PDB entry 8U4E | electron microscopy, 4.20 A resolution (low resolution: residue-level contacts below are approximate; hydrogen-bond / salt-bridge calls are withheld) | chains B and E of the 5 polymer chains in the assembly

Chain B:
Molecule: Insulin receptor
Organism: Homo sapiens
UniProt: P06213 (INSR_HUMAN); residues -26 to 1355 here correspond to UniProt positions 1-1382 (UniProt number = residue number + 27)
Sequence (1382 residues; numbered -26 to 1355; the number before each row is that of its first residue; numbers below 1 keep their minus sign (Met-26 is residue -26)):
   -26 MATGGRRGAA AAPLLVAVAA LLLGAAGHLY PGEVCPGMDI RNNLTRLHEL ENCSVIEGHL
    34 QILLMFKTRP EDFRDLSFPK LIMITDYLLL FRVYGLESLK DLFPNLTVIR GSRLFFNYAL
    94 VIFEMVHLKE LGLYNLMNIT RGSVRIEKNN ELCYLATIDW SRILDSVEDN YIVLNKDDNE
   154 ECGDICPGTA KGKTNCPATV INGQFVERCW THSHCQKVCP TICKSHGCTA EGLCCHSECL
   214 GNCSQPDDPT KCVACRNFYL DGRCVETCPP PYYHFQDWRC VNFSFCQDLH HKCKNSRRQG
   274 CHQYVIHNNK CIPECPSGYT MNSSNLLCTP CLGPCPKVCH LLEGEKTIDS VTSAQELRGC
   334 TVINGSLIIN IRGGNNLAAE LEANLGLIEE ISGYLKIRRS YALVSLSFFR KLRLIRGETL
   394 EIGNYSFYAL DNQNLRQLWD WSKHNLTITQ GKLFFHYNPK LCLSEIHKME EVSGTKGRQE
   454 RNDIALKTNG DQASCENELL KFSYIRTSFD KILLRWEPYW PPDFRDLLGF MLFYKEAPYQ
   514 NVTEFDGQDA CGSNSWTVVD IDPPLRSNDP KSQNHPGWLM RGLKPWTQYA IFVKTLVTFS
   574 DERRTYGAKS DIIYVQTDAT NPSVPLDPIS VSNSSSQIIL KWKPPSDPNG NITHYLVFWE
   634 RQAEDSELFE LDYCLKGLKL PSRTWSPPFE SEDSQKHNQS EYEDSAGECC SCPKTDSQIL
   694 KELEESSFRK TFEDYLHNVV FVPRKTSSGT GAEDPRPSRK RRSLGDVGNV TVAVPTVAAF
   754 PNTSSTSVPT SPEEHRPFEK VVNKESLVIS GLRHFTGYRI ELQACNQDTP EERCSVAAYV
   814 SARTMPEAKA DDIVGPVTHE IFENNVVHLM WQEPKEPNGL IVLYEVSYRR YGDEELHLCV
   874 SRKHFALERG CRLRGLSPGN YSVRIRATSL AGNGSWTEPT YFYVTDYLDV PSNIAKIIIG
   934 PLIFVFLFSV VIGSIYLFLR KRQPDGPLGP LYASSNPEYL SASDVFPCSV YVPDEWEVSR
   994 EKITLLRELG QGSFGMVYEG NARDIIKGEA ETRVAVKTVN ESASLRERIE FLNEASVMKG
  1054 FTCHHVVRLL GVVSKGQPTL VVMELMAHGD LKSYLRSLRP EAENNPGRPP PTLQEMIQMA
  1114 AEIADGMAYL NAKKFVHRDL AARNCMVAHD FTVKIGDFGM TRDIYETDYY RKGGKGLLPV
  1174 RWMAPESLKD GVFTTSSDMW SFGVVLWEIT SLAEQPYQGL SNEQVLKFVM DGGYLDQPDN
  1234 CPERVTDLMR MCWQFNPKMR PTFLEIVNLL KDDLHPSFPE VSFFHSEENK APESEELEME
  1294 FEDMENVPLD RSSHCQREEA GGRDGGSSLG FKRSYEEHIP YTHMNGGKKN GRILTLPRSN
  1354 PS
Disordered / not traced: -26 to 0, 162-167, 519-527, 540-545, 657-698, 719-767, 918-1355
Disulfide bonds: Cys8-Cys26, Cys126-Cys155, Cys159-Cys182, Cys169-Cys188, Cys192-Cys201, Cys196-Cys207, Cys208-Cys216, Cys212-Cys225, Cys228-Cys237, Cys241-Cys253, Cys259-Cys284, Cys266-Cys274, Cys288-Cys301, Cys312-Cys333, Cys435-Cys468, Cys647-Cys872, Cys798-Cys807
UniProt features mapped onto this chain:
  - region: Glu706 to Phe714 (Insulin-binding), Tyr972 (Important for interaction with IRS1, SHC1 and STAT5B), Tyr1334 to Met1337 (PIK3R1-binding)
  - active site: Asp1132 (Proton donor/acceptor)
  - binding site (ATP): Ser1006, Lys1030, Glu1077 to Asp1083, Arg1136, Asn1137, Asp1150
  - site: Phe39 (Insulin-binding)
  - modified residue: Ser373 (Phosphoserine), Tyr374 (Phosphotyrosine), Ser380 (Phosphoserine), Tyr965 (Phosphotyrosine), Tyr972 (Phosphotyrosine), Tyr984 (Phosphotyrosine), Cys1056 (S-nitrosocysteine), Tyr1158 (Phosphotyrosine), Tyr1162 (Phosphotyrosine), Tyr1163 (Phosphotyrosine), Tyr1328 (Phosphotyrosine), Tyr1334 (Phosphotyrosine)
  - glycosylation (N-linked (GlcNAc...) asparagine): Asn16, Asn25, Asn78, Asn111, Asn215, Asn255, Asn295, Asn337, Asn397, Asn418, Asn514, Asn606, Asn624, Asn671, Asn742, Asn755, Asn893, Asn906
  - cross-link: Lys1052 (Glycyl lysine isopeptide (Lys-Gly) (interchain with G-Cter in ubiquitin))
Reported in the primary citation:
  - mutagenesis - E316A, E318A, D322A: unchanged signaling in response to IGF2
  - mutagenesis - E316A/E318A/D322A, K484E/L552A, R539A: decreased signaling in response to IGF2
  - mutagenesis - E316A/E318A/D322A, R539A: unchanged signaling in response to insulin
  - mutagenesis - N594A, N594E, N594R: increased signaling in response to IGF2
  - mutagenesis - N594A, N594E, N594R: increased signaling in response to insulin

Chain E:
Molecule: Insulin-like growth factor II
Organism: Homo sapiens
UniProt: P01344 (IGF2_HUMAN); residues -23 to 156 here correspond to UniProt positions 1-180 (UniProt number = residue number + 24)
Sequence (180 residues; each row starts with the number of its first residue; numbers below 1 keep their minus sign (Met-23 is residue -23)):
   -23 MGIPMGKSML VLLTFLAFAS CCIAAYRPSE TLCGGELVDT LQFVCGDRGF YFSRPASRVS
    37 RRSRGIVEEC CFRSCDLALL ETYCATPAKS ERDVSTPPTV LPDNFPRYPV GKFFQYDTWK
    97 QSTQRLRRGL PALLRARRGH VLAKELEAFR EAKRHRPLIA LPTQDPAHGG APPEMASNRK
Disordered / not traced: -23 to 7, 25-40, 65-156
Disulfide bonds: Cys9-Cys47, Cys21-Cys60, Cys46-Cys51
UniProt features mapped onto this chain:
  - region: Ala1 to Phe28 (B), Ser29 to Arg40 (C), Gly41 to Ala61 (A), Thr62 to Glu67 (D)
  - site (Important for interaction with integrin): Arg24, Arg34, Arg37, Arg38
  - glycosylation (O-linked (GalNAc...) threonine): Thr72, Thr75, Thr139
Reported in the primary citation:
  - mutagenesis - R37A/R38A: decreased signaling in response to IR
  - mutagenesis - E12A, E12A/R37A/R38A, V43E: decreased signaling with Insulin receptor (chain B)
  - mutagenesis - F19A/L53A, R37A, R37A/R38A, R38A: unchanged signaling with Insulin receptor (chain B)
  - mutagenesis - F19A/L53A, R37A/R38A: decreased co-localization with Insulin receptor (chain B)
  - mutagenesis - R30A: increased signaling with Insulin receptor (chain B)
  - mutagenesis - R30A: increased binding to IR-B
  - mutagenesis - R30A: increased binding to IR-A
  - mutagenesis - F19A/L53A, R37A/R38A, V43E: decreased growth in response to cell viability and growth

Interface between chain B and chain E:
Pairs across the interface (18; chain B residue first):
  Arg479(B) - Phe19(E)
  Ser481(B) - Phe19(E)
  Lys484(B) - Phe19(E)
  Trp551(B) - Leu53(E)
  Leu552(B) - Leu53(E)
  Arg554(B) - Leu8(E)
  Asp707(B) - Gly10(E)
  Asp707(B) - Val43(E)
  Tyr708(B) - Val43(E)
  Asn711(B) - Gly41(E)
  Asn711(B) - Ile42(E)
  Phe714(B) - Ile42(E)
  Phe714(B) - Tyr59(E)
  Pro716(B) - Tyr59(E)
  Arg717(B) - Thr58(E)
  Arg717(B) - Tyr59(E)
  Arg717(B) - Cys60(E)
  Arg717(B) - Ala61(E)
Interface residues without a listed pair, chain B (15 interface residues in all): Ser699, Thr704, Val715
Interface residues without a listed pair, chain E (15 interface residues in all): Gly11, Glu44, Phe48, Cys51
Interface features reported in the paper:
  - hot spots on chain E (mutagenesis) - R30A: increased binding to IR-B

Overview:
Chain B and chain E each contribute 15 residues to their interface. From the paper: E316A/E318A/D322A,
K484E/L552A and R539A of chain B reduce signaling in response to IGF2; N594A, N594E and N594R of chain B
increase signaling in response to IGF2; 17 substitutions were tested in all.
Chain B is Insulin receptor and chain E is Insulin-like growth factor II, both from Homo sapiens; the
structure, Cryo-EM structure of long form insulin receptor (IR-B) with three IGF2 bound, asymmetric
conformation, was determined by electron microscopy, deposited together with 8U4B, 8U4C, 8VJB and 8VJC.
